PDB entry 6F7C | X-ray diffraction, 2.00 A resolution | chains C and D of the 6 polymer chains in the assembly

# Chain C
Protein: Tubulin alpha-1B chain
Source organism: Bos taurus
UniProtKB: P81947 (TBA1B_BOVIN); numbering as in UniProt (aligned over 1-451)
Sequence (451 residues; row label = number of the first residue in the row):
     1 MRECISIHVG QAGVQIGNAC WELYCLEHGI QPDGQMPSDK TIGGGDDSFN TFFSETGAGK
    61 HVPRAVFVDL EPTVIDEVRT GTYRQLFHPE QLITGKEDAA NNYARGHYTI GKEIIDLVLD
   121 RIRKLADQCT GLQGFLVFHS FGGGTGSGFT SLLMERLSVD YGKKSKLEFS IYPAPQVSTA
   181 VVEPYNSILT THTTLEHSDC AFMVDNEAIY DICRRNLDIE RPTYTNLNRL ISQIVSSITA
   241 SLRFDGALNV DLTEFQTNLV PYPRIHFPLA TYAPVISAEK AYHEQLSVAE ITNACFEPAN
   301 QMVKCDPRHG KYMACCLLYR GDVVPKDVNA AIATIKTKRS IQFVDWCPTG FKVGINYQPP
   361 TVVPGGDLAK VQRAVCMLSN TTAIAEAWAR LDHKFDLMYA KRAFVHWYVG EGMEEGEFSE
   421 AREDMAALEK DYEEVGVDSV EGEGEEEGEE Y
Unresolved in the structure: 441-451
Ion coordination: Ca2+: Asp39, Thr41, Gly44, Glu55
Ligand contacts: GTP (guanosine-5'-triphosphate): Gly10, Gln11, Ala12, Gln15, Ile16, Asp69, Asp98, Ala99, Ala100, Asn101, Ser140, Gly142, Gly143, Gly144, Thr145, Gly146, Ile171, Pro173, Val177, Ser178, Thr179, Glu183, Asn206, Tyr224, Leu227, Asn228, Ile231
Reported in the primary citation:
  - binding site for the ligand CVT: Ser178, Thr179, Val181

# Chain D
Protein: Tubulin beta-2B chain
Source organism: Bos taurus
UniProtKB: Q6B856 (TBB2B_BOVIN); the author numbering skips numbers that UniProt does not, so the offset changes along the chain: 1-42 = UniProt 1-42; 45-360 = UniProt 43-358; 369-455 = UniProt 359-445
Sequence (445 residues; row label = number of the first residue in the row; note: 10 numbers in that range are skipped by the numbering (no residue carries them; nothing is unmodelled there)):
     1 MREIVHIQAG QCGNQIGAKF WEVISDEHGI DPTGSYHGDS DL
    45 QLERINVYYN EATGNKYVPR AILVDLEPGT MDSVRSGPFG QIFRPDNFVF GQSGAGNNWA
   105 KGHYTEGAEL VDSVLDVVRK ESESCDCLQG FQLTHSLGGG TGSGMGTLLI SKIREEYPDR
   165 IMNTFSVMPS PKVSDTVVEP YNATLSVHQL VENTDETYCI DNEALYDICF RTLKLTTPTY
   225 GDLNHLVSAT MSGVTTCLRF PGQLNADLRK LAVNMVPFPR LHFFMPGFAP LTSRGSQQYR
   285 ALTVPELTQQ MFDSKNMMAA CDPRHGRYLT VAAIFRGRMS MKEVDEQMLN VQNKNSSYFV
   345 EWIPNNVKTA VCDIPP
   369 RGLKMSATFI GNSTAIQELF KRISEQFTAM FRRKAFLHWY TGEGMDEMEF TEAESNMNDL
   429 VSEYQQYQDA TADEQGEFEE EEGEDEA
Unresolved in the structure: 1, 276-285, 442-455
Curated features (UniProtKB/Swiss-Prot):
  - motif: Met1 to Ile4 (MREI motif)
  - binding site (GTP): Gln11, Glu71, Ser140, Gly144, Thr145, Gly146, Asn206, Asn228
  - binding site (Mg(2+)): Glu71
  - modified residue: Ser40 (Phosphoserine), Thr57 (Phosphothreonine), Lys60 (N6-acetyllysine), Ser174 (Phosphoserine), Thr287 (Phosphothreonine), Thr292 (Phosphothreonine), Arg320 (Omega-N-methylarginine), Glu448 (5-glutamyl polyglutamate)
  - cross-link (Glycyl lysine isopeptide (Lys-Gly)): Lys60 (interchain with G-Cter in ubiquitin), Lys326 (interchain with G-Cter in ubiquitin)
Ion coordination: Mg2+: Gln11 (together with GDP)
Ligand contacts: GDP (guanosine-5'-diphosphate): Gly10, Gln11, Cys12, Gln15, Ile16, Asp69, Ala99, Asn101, Ser140, Gly142, Gly143, Gly144, Thr145, Gly146, Val171, Pro173, Val177, Ser178, Glu183, Asn206, Leu209, Tyr224, Leu227, Asn228
Reported in the primary citation:
  - binding site for the ligand CVT: Cys241, Leu242, Leu248, Asp251, Leu252, Leu255, Asn258, Met259, Lys352, Ala354

# Chain C / chain D interface
Pairs across the interface (51; chain C residue first):
  Gln11(C) with Gln247(D), hydrogen bond
  Lys96(C) with Asp130(D), salt bridge; Cys131(D)
  Glu97(C) with Arg2(D), salt bridge; Cys131(D); Arg164(D), salt bridge
  Asp98(C) with Lys254(D), salt bridge
  Ala100(C) with Arg253(D); Lys254(D); Val257(D)
  Asn101(C) with Lys254(D)
  Arg105(C) with Arg253(D)
  Pro175(C) with Asn349(D)
  Ser178(C) with Lys352(D), hydrogen bond
  Thr179(C) with Gln247(D); Asn258(D), hydrogen bond (backbone-side chain)
  Ala180(C) with Asn258(D)
  Val181(C) with Asn258(D), hydrogen bond (backbone-side chain); Ile347(D), hydrophobic; Lys352(D)
  Glu220(C) with Lys326(D)
  Arg221(C) with Met325(D); Asp329(D), salt bridge
  Tyr224(C) with Gln247(D), hydrogen bond
  Lys394(C) with Pro348(D); Asn349(D)
  Leu397(C) with Trp346(D); Pro348(D), hydrophobic; Ala440(D), hydrophobic
  Met398(C) with Trp346(D), hydrogen bond (backbone-backbone); Pro348(D)
  Lys401(C) with Phe262(D); Trp346(D); Ala438(D); Thr439(D), hydrogen bond (side chain-backbone)
  Arg402(C) with Phe262(D)
  Ala403(C) with Pro261(D); Phe262(D), hydrophobic
  Phe404(C) with Val257(D); Asn258(D); Val260(D); Pro261(D), hydrogen bond (backbone-backbone); Thr314(D); Ile347(D), hydrophobic
  His406(C) with Val260(D), hydrogen bond (side chain-backbone); Pro261(D); Phe262(D); Pro263(D)
  Trp407(C) with Ala256(D); Val257(D); Val260(D), hydrogen bond (side chain-backbone)
Also at the interface, not in a pair above, chain C (26 interface residues in all): Val182, Tyr210
Also at the interface, not in a pair above, chain D (30 interface residues in all): Leu248, Asp251, Met259, Glu345

# Summary
26 residues of chain C and 30 residues of chain D are in contact; the contacts include 10 hydrogen bonds and 5
salt bridges. Among the polar pairs are Lys96(C)-Asp130(D), Glu97(C)-Arg2(D) and Glu97(C)-Arg164(D). Chain C
binds GTP. From the paper: a binding site for the ligand CVT at Ser178(C), Thr179(C) and Cys241(D) among
others.
Here chain C is Tubulin alpha-1B chain and chain D is Tubulin beta-2B chain, both from Bos taurus. Entry 6F7C
(TUBULIN-Compound 12 complex) was determined by X-ray diffraction.
